2QL9 - chains A and C of the 7 polymer chains in the assembly; structure by X-ray diffraction, 2.14 A resolution.

[Chain A]
Protein: Caspase-7
From: Homo sapiens
Notes: EC 3.4.22.60; fragment: P20 subunit
UniProt: P55210 (CASP7_HUMAN); numbering as in UniProt (aligned over 24-196)
Amino-acid sequence (173 residues; each row starts with the number of its first residue):
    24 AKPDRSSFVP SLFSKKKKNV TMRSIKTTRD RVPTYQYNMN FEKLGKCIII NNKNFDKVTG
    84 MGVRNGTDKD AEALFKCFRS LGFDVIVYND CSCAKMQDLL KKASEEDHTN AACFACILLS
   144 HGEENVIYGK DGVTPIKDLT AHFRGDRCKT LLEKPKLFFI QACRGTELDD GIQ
Disordered / not traced: 24-56
Swiss-Prot annotation at these positions:
  - region: Lys38 to Lys41 (Exosite), Lys76 to Arg87 (Loop L1), Arg187 to Gln196 (Loop L2)
  - active site: His144, Cys186
  - site: Phe36, Ser37 (Cleavage), Met45, Arg46 (Cleavage), Ser47, Ile48 (Cleavage), Arg187 (Involved in allosteric regulation)
  - modified residue: Ser30 (Phosphoserine), Ser37 (Phosphoserine), Thr173 (Phosphothreonine)
  - mutagenesis: Ser30 (S30A: Abolished phosphorylation by PAK2; when associated with A-173 and A-239; S30E: Mimics phosphorylation; does not affect thiol protease activity), Lys38 to Lys41 (Decreased ability to cleave PARP1 and PTGES3; Decreased ability to cleave PARP1), Lys39 to Lys40 (Does not affect ability to cleave PARP1; Decreased ability to cleave PARP1. Decreased RNA-binding), Lys39 (K39E: Decreased ability to cleave PARP1), Thr173 (T173A: Abolished phosphorylation by PAK2; when associated with A-30 and A-239), Cys186 (C186A: Abolished thiol protease activity), Arg187 (R187K: Does not significantly affect thiol protease catalytic efficiency; R187M/A/G: Reduced thiol protease catalytic efficiency; R187W/N: Strongly reduced thiol protease catalytic efficiency), Asp192 (D192A: Strongly reduced thiol protease activity)

[Chain C]
Protein: Caspase-7
From: Homo sapiens
Notes: EC 3.4.22.60; fragment: P20 subunit
UniProt: P55210 (CASP7_HUMAN); residues 324-496 here correspond to UniProt positions 24-196 (UniProt number = residue number - 300)
Amino-acid sequence (173 residues; numbered 324 to 496; the number before each row is that of its first residue):
   324 AKPDRSSFVP SLFSKKKKNV TMRSIKTTRD RVPTYQYNMN FEKLGKCIII NNKNFDKVTG
   384 MGVRNGTDKD AEALFKCFRS LGFDVIVYND CSCAKMQDLL KKASEEDHTN AACFACILLS
   444 HGEENVIYGK DGVTPIKDLT AHFRGDRCKT LLEKPKLFFI QACRGTELDD GIQ
Disordered / not traced: 324-356
Swiss-Prot annotation at these positions:
  - region: Lys338 to Lys341 (Exosite), Lys376 to Arg387 (Loop L1), Arg487 to Gln496 (Loop L2)
  - active site: His444, Cys486
  - site: Phe336, Ser337 (Cleavage), Met345, Arg346 (Cleavage), Ser347, Ile348 (Cleavage), Arg487 (Involved in allosteric regulation)
  - modified residue: Ser330 (Phosphoserine), Ser337 (Phosphoserine), Thr473 (Phosphothreonine)

[Interface between chain A and chain C]
Contacting residue pairs - 11 pairs, chain A then chain C:
  Lys160(A) - Glu490(C)  salt bridge
  Gly168(A) - Ile495(C)
  Lys172(A) - Ile495(C)
  Lys172(A) - Gln496(C)
  Leu175(A) - Ile495(C)  hydrophobic
  Leu175(A) - Gln496(C)
  Glu176(A) - Gln496(C)
  Glu190(A) - Lys460(C)  salt bridge
  Ile195(A) - Gly468(C)
  Ile195(A) - Leu475(C)  hydrophobic
  Gln196(A) - Leu475(C)
Interface residues without a listed pair, chain A (9 interface residues in all): Asp169
Interface residues without a listed pair, chain C (8 interface residues in all): Asp469, Lys472

[Summary]
Chain A and chain C form an interface of 9 and 8 residues respectively, with 2 salt bridges. Polar contacts
include Lys160(A)-Glu490(C) and Glu190(A)-Lys460(C).
Both chains are Caspase-7 (Homo sapiens). Entry 2QL9 (Crystal Structure of Caspase-7 with inhibitor
AC-DQMD-CHO) was determined by X-ray diffraction together with 2QL5, 2QL7, 2QLB, 2QLF and 2QLJ from the same
study.
